PDB entry 9BEB | X-ray diffraction, 1.85 A resolution | chains C and F of the 6 polymer chains in the assembly

# Chain C (and F)
Name: Molybdenum-pterin binding domain-containing protein
Organism: Eubacterium limosum
Notes: chain F of this document is another copy of the same molecule, construct and numbering; everything in this record applies to it too
Reference sequence: A0A0U3FVB3 (A0A0U3FVB3_EUBLI); residue numbers follow UniProt; this construct covers 1-70
Chain sequence (78 residues; row label = number of the first residue in the row):
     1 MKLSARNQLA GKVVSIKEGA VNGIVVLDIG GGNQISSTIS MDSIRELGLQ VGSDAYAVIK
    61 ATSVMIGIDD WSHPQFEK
Not modelled in the structure: 71-78 (chain F: 70-78)
Construct notes: expression tag (71-78)
Ligand contacts:
  - tungstate(VI)ion (WO4), molecule 1: Ser4, Ala5, Arg6, Ile59, Lys60, Ala61, Thr62
  - tungstate(VI)ion (WO4), molecule 2: Gly19, Ala20, Val21, Asn22
  - tungstate(VI)ion (WO4), molecule 3: Thr38, Ile39, Ser40, Ser43
Reported in the primary citation:
  - binding site for tungstate(VI)ion: Ser4, Arg6, Ala20, Val21, Asn22, Ser40, Lys60, Ala61

# How chain C and chain F interact
Residue-residue contacts - 28 pairs, chain C then chain F:
  Lys17(C) - Ala20(F)
  Lys17(C) - Val21(F)
  Lys17(C) - Asp42(F)  salt bridge
  Lys17(C) - Arg45(F)
  Gly19(C) - Ala20(F)
  Gly19(C) - Val21(F)
  Ala20(C) - Ala20(F)
  Asn22(C) - Val21(F)
  Asn22(C) - Asn22(F)
  Ile24(C) - Val21(F)  hydrophobic
  Ile24(C) - Asp42(F)
  Thr38(C) - Asn22(F)
  Thr62(C) - Lys60(F)  hydrogen bond (backbone-side chain)
  Thr62(C) - Thr62(F)  hydrogen bond (backbone-side chain)
  Val64(C) - Lys60(F)
  Met65(C) - Leu3(F)  hydrophobic
  Met65(C) - Ser4(F)
  Met65(C) - Ala5(F)  hydrophobic
  Met65(C) - Lys60(F)
  Ile66(C) - Leu3(F)
  Ile66(C) - Ser4(F)  hydrogen bond (backbone-backbone)
  Gly67(C) - Met1(F)
  Gly67(C) - Lys2(F)
  Ile68(C) - Met1(F)
  Ile68(C) - Lys2(F)  hydrogen bond (backbone-backbone)
  Asp69(C) - Lys2(F)
  Asp70(C) - Met1(F)  hydrogen bond (side chain-backbone)
  Asp70(C) - Lys2(F)  hydrogen bond (backbone-side chain)
Other interface residues (no listed pair), chain C (17 interface residues in all): Glu18, Gly23, Ser63
Other interface residues (no listed pair), chain F (13 interface residues in all): Ser40

# Summary
17 residues of chain C face 13 of chain F across their interface; the contacts include 6 hydrogen bonds and 1
salt bridge. Among the polar pairs are Lys17(C)-Asp42(F), Thr62(C)-Lys60(F) and Thr62(C)-Thr62(F). Chain C
binds 3 copies of tungstate(VI)ion. From the paper: a binding site for tungstate(VI)ion at Ser4(C), Arg6(C)
and Ala20(C) among others.
Both chains are Molybdenum-pterin binding domain-containing protein (Eubacterium limosum). Entry 9BEB
(Tungstate binding protein (Tungbindin) from Eubacterium limosum with eight Tungstates bound) was determined
by X-ray diffraction (same publication as 9BED, 9BEL, 9BEM, 9BJF and 9D2C).
